Entry 4PYD (X-ray diffraction, 3.19 A resolution); this record covers chains B and F of the 6 polymer chains in the assembly.

Chain B (and F):
Molecule: Molybdenum cofactor biosynthesis protein MoaC
Organism: Escherichia coli
Notes: chain F of this document is another copy of the same molecule, construct and numbering; everything in this record applies to it too
UniProt: W0KCK5 (W0KCK5_ECOLX); residue numbers follow UniProt; this construct covers 1-161
Sequence (161 residues; each row starts with the number of its first residue):
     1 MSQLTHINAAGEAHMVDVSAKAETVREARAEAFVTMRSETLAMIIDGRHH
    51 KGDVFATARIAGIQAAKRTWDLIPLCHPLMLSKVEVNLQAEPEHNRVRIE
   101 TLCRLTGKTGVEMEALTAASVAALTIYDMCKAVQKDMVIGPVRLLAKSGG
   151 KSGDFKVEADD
Unresolved in the structure: 1-6, 48-50, 150-161 (chain F: 1-23, 146-161)
Ligand contacts: 8CS ((2r,4ar,5ar,11ar,12as)-8-amino-2-hydroxy-4a,5a,9,11,11a,12a-hexahydro[1,3,2]dioxaphosphinino[4',5':5,6]pyrano[3,2-g]pteridine-10,12(4h,6h)-dione 2-oxide): Val16, Val18, Lys21, Arg26, Leu75, Cys76, His77, Leu79, Lys108, Thr109, Gly110, Val111, Glu112, Met113, Glu114, Lys147
Reported in the primary citation:
  - mutagenesis - K51A, H77A, E112A, E114A: decreased catalytic activity
  - mutagenesis - K51A, D128A, K131A: decreased growth
  - mutagenesis - D128A, K131A: abolished catalytic activity
  - catalytic residues: Lys51, Lys131

How chain B and chain F interact:
Residue-residue contacts (14):
  Ile60(B) with Pro74(F), hydrophobic
  Ile63(B) with Pro74(F)
  Gln64(B) with Asp71(F), hydrogen bond (side chain-backbone); Pro74(F)
  Lys67(B) with Trp70(F), hydrogen bond (side chain-backbone); Ile73(F), hydrogen bond (side chain-backbone); Pro74(F), hydrogen bond (side chain-backbone); Cys76(F), hydrogen bond (side chain-backbone)
  Arg68(B) with Asp71(F), salt bridge
  Met80(B) with Pro78(F), hydrophobic; Met80(F), hydrophobic
  Leu81(B) with His77(F)
  Ser82(B) with His77(F), hydrogen bond (backbone-side chain)
  Thr106(B) with Lys108(F)
Other interface residues (no listed pair), chain B (10 interface residues in all): Trp70
Other interface residues (no listed pair), chain F (11 interface residues in all): Leu75, Leu79

Overview:
The interface between chain B and chain F involves 10 residues on one side and 11 on the other; the contacts
include 6 hydrogen bonds and 1 salt bridge. Polar pairs include Arg68(B)-Asp71(F), Gln64(B)-Asp71(F) and
Lys67(B)-Trp70(F). From the paper: catalytic residues Lys51(B) and Lys131(B); K51A, H77A and E112A of chain B,
among others, reduce catalytic activity; 6 substitutions were tested in all.
Chain B and chain F are both Molybdenum cofactor biosynthesis protein MoaC (Escherichia coli); the structure,
MoaC in complex with cPMP crystallized in space group P212121, was determined by X-ray diffraction (same
publication as 4PYA).
